Entry 7BJ8 (X-ray diffraction, 1.69 A resolution); this record covers chain A.

Chain A:
Name: Metallo-beta-lactamase L1
Source organism: Stenotrophomonas maltophilia
Notes: EC 3.5.2.6
Reference sequence: P52700 (BLA1_STEMA); residues 1-269 here correspond to UniProt positions 22-290 (UniProt number = residue number + 21)
Amino-acid sequence (271 residues; row label = number of the first residue in the row; numbers below 1 keep their minus sign (Gly-1 is residue -1)):
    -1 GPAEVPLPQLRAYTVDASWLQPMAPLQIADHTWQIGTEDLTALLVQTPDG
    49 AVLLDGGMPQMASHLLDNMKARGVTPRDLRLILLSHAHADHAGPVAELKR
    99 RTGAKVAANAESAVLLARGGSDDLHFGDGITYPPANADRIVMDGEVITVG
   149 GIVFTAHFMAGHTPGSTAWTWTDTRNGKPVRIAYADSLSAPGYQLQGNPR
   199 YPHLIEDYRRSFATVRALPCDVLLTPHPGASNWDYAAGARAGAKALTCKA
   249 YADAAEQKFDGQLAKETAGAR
Unresolved in the structure: -1 to 1, 268-269
Sequence notes: expression tag (-1 to 0)
Disulfide bonds: Cys218-Cys246
Bound ions: Zn2+ site 1: His84, His86, His160 (together with QST); Zn2+ site 2: Asp88, His89, His225 (together with QST)
Residues lining bound ligands: QST ((2S,4S)-2-ethoxycarbonyl-5,5-dimethyl-2-(sulfanylmethyl)-1,3-thiazolidine-4-carboxylic acid): Tyr11, Trp17, His84, His86, Asp88, His89, Phe124, Ile128, His160, Ser187, Pro189, His225
Swiss-Prot annotation at these positions:
  - binding site (Zn(2+)): His84, His86, Asp88, His89, His160, His225
  - binding site (substrate): Asp184

Overview:
Ligands of chain A: compound QST. His84, His86 and His160 coordinate Zn2+ site 1. The Zn2+ site 2 is built by
Asp88, His89 and His225. UniProt lists 6 Zn2+-binding residues and substrate-binding residue Asp184.
Chain A is Metallo-beta-lactamase L1 (Stenotrophomonas maltophilia); the structure, Structure of L1 with
2-Mercaptomethyl-thiazolidine D-syn-1b, was determined by X-ray diffraction together with 7BJ9 from the same
study.
